Entry 3RM2 (X-ray diffraction, 1.23 A resolution); this record covers chains H and I of the 3 polymer chains in the assembly.

Chain H:
Name: Thrombin Heavy Chain
Organism: Homo sapiens
Notes: EC 3.4.21.5
UniProt: P00734 (THRB_HUMAN); the construct lacks a stretch of the UniProt sequence and is renumbered around it, so the offset changes along the chain: 16-36 = UniProt 364-384; 37-60 = UniProt 386-409; 61-77 = UniProt 419-435; 78-97 = UniProt 437-456; 7 more segments
Amino-acid sequence (259 residues; numbered 16 to 247 plus 28 insertion-coded residues; 1 number in that range is skipped by the numbering (no residue carries it; nothing is unmodelled there); the number before each row is that of its first residue; a row labelled like 60A-60I holds insertion residues (60A, then the next letters in order)):
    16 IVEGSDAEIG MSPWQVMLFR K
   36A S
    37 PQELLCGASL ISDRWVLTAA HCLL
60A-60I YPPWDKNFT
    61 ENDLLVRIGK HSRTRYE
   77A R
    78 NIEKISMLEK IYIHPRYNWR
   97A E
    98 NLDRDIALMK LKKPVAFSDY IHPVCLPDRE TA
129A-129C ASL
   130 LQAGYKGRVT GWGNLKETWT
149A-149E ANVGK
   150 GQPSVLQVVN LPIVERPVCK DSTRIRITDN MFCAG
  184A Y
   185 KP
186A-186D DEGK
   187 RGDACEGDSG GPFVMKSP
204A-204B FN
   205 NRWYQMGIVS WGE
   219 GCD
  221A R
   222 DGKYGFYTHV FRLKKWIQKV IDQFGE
Unresolved in the structure: 148-149, 149A-149E, 247
UniProt features mapped onto this chain:
  - region: Ala183 to Val200 (High affinity receptor-binding region which is also known as the TP508 peptide)
  - active site (Charge relay system): His57, Asp102, Ser195
  - glycosylation: Asn60G (N-linked (GlcNAc...) (complex) asparagine)
Cystine bridges: Cys42-Cys58, Cys168-Cys182, Cys191-Cys220
Covalently attached groups: N-acetylglucosamine (NAG) linked to Asn60G
Small-molecule neighbours: S00 (N-(benzylsulfonyl)-3-cyclohexyl-D-alanyl-N-(4-carbamimidoylbenzyl)-L-prolinamide): His57, Tyr60A, Trp60D, Glu97A, Asn98, Leu99, Glu146, Ile174, Asp189, Ala190, Cys191, Glu192, Ser195, Val213, Ser214, Trp215, Gly216, Glu217, Gly219, Cys220, Gly226

Chain I:
Name: Hirudin variant-2
Notes: fragment: residues in UNP 60-72
UniProt: P09945 (HIRV2_HIRME); residues 53-65 here correspond to UniProt positions 60-72 (UniProt number = residue number + 7)
Amino-acid sequence (13 residues; each row starts with the number of its first residue):
    53 NGDFEEIPEE YLQ
Unresolved in the structure: 53-54
Modified positions: Tyr63 (o-sulfo-l-tyrosine; TYS)
UniProt features mapped onto this chain:
  - region: Asp55 to Gln65 (Interaction with fibrinogen-binding exosite of thrombin)
  - modified residue: Tyr63 (Sulfotyrosine)

Interface between chain H and chain I:
Residue-residue contacts (22; chain H residue first):
  Phe34(H) - Phe56(I)  hydrophobic
  Gln38(H) - Phe56(I)
  Gln38(H) - Ile59(I)
  Gln38(H) - Leu64(I)
  Glu39(H) - Phe56(I)
  Leu40(H) - Phe56(I)
  Leu65(H) - Ile59(I)  hydrophobic
  Leu65(H) - Tyr63(I)
  Arg67(H) - Ile59(I)
  Arg73(H) - Asp55(I)  salt bridge
  Arg73(H) - Phe56(I)
  Thr74(H) - Asp55(I)
  Thr74(H) - Phe56(I)
  Thr74(H) - Glu57(I)  hydrogen bond (backbone-backbone)
  Arg75(H) - Glu57(I)  salt bridge
  Tyr76(H) - Glu57(I)  hydrogen bond (backbone-side chain)
  Tyr76(H) - Glu58(I)
  Tyr76(H) - Pro60(I)
  Tyr76(H) - Tyr63(I)
  Glu80(H) - Tyr63(I)
  Lys81(H) - Tyr63(I)
  Ile82(H) - Tyr63(I)
Other interface residues (no listed pair), chain H (17 interface residues in all): Met32, Lys36, Met84, Gln151
Other interface residues (no listed pair), chain I (9 interface residues in all): Gln65

Summary:
17 residues of chain H face 9 of chain I across their interface, with 2 hydrogen bonds and 2 salt bridges.
Among the polar pairs are Arg73(H)-Asp55(I), Arg75(H)-Glu57(I) and Tyr76(H)-Glu57(I). Ligands of chain H:
compound S00. N-acetylglucosamine is covalently linked to Asn60G(H).
Here chain H is Thrombin Heavy Chain (Homo sapiens) and chain I is Hirudin variant-2. Entry 3RM2 (Human
Thrombin in complex with MI003) was determined by X-ray diffraction (same publication as 3RLW, 3RLY, 3RM0,
3RML, 3RMM, 3RMN and 3 further entries).
